Entry 6B3K (X-ray diffraction, 2.09 A resolution); this record covers chains H and L of the 3 polymer chains in the assembly.

Chain H:
Protein: Heavy chain of Fab BL3-6
From: Mus musculus
Notes: antibody fragment or engineered binder
Amino-acid sequence (225 residues; numbered 4 to 228; the number before each row is that of its first residue):
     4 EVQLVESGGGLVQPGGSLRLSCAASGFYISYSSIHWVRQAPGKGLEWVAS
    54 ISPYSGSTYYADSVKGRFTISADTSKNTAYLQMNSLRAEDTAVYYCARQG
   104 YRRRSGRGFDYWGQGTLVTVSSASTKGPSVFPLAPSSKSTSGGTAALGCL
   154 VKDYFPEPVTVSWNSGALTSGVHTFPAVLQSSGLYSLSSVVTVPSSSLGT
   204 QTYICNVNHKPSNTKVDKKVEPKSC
Disulfides: Cys25-Cys99, Cys152-Cys208

Chain L:
Protein: Light chain of Fab BL3-6
From: Mus musculus
Notes: antibody fragment or engineered binder
Amino-acid sequence (215 residues; numbered 1 to 215; the number before each row is that of its first residue):
     1 SDIQMTQSPSSLSASVGDRVTITCRASQSVSSAVAWYQQKPGKAPKLLIY
    51 SASSLYSGVPSRFSGSRSGTDFTLTISSLQPEDFATYYCQQSYSFPSTFG
   101 QGTKVEIKRTVAAPSVFIFPPSDEQLKSGTASVVCLLNNFYPREAKVQWK
   151 VDNALQSGNSQESVTEQDSKDSTYSLSSTLTLSKADYEKHKVYACEVTHQ
   201 GLSSPVTKSFNRGEC
Disulfides: Cys24-Cys89, Cys135-Cys195
Metal / ion sites: Mg2+ near Ser177 (its only coordinating residue here)

How chain H and chain L interact:
Inter-chain disulfides: Cys228(H)-Cys215(L)
Pairs across the interface - 73 pairs, chain H then chain L:
  Gln42(H) with Gln39(L), hydrogen bond; Tyr88(L), hydrogen bond
  Lys46(H) with Tyr88(L)
  Gly47(H) with Tyr88(L)
  Leu48(H) with Pro45(L), hydrophobic; Tyr88(L), hydrophobic; Phe99(L)
  Trp50(H) with Phe95(L), hydrophobic; Pro96(L), hydrophobic; Ser97(L); Phe99(L)
  Ser53(H) with Phe95(L)
  Tyr62(H) with Phe95(L), hydrophobic
  Tyr98(H) with Gln39(L), hydrogen bond; Lys43(L); Ala44(L), hydrophobic
  Arg107(H) with Tyr50(L), hydrogen bond (backbone-side chain)
  Ser108(H) with Tyr50(L)
  Gly109(H) with Tyr50(L); Ser51(L)
  Arg110(H) with Ser92(L), hydrogen bond (side chain-backbone); Tyr93(L)
  Gly111(H) with Tyr37(L)
  Phe112(H) with Tyr37(L), hydrogen bond (backbone-side chain); Leu47(L); Gln90(L)
  Asp113(H) with Tyr56(L)
  Trp115(H) with Tyr37(L); Ala44(L), hydrophobic; Pro45(L); Phe99(L), hydrophobic
  Gly116(H) with Ala44(L)
  Gln117(H) with Ala44(L), hydrogen bond (side chain-backbone)
  Phe134(H) with Ser122(L); Glu124(L); Gln125(L)
  Pro135(H) with Ser122(L); Glu124(L)
  Leu136(H) with Phe119(L), hydrophobic; Val134(L), hydrophobic
  Ala137(H) with Phe119(L)
  Ser140(H) with Cys215(L), hydrogen bond (side chain-backbone)
  Lys141(H) with Lys208(L)
  Ser144(H) with Ser115(L); Val116(L); Phe117(L); Lys208(L)
  Thr147(H) with Phe117(L)
  Ala149(H) with Phe117(L), hydrophobic; Phe119(L)
  Leu153(H) with Ser132(L)
  Lys155(H) with Gln125(L); Ser132(L)
  His176(H) with Asn138(L); Asn139(L), hydrogen bond; Ser175(L), hydrogen bond
  Phe178(H) with Leu136(L), hydrophobic; Ser163(L); Thr165(L); Ser175(L); Leu176(L); Ser177(L)
  Pro179(H) with Ser163(L), hydrogen bond (backbone-side chain); Val164(L)
  Val181(H) with Gln161(L); Glu162(L)
  Leu182(H) with Gln161(L), hydrogen bond (backbone-side chain)
  Gln183(H) with Gln161(L)
  Ser191(H) with Ser177(L)
  Val193(H) with Leu136(L), hydrophobic
  Thr195(H) with Asn138(L)
  Lys221(H) with Glu124(L)
  Cys228(H) with Cys215(L), disulfide
Also at the interface, not in a pair above, chain H (49 interface residues in all): His38, Val40, Glu49, Tyr63, Ala64, Tyr114, Ala148, Leu150, Thr177
Also at the interface, not in a pair above, chain L (43 interface residues in all): Ala33, Ala35, Thr130, Asp168

In short:
Chain H and chain L form an interface of 49 and 43 residues respectively, with 1 disulfide bond and 12
hydrogen bonds. Polar contacts include Gln42(H)-Gln39(L), Gln42(H)-Tyr88(L) and Tyr98(H)-Gln39(L).
Here chain H is Heavy chain of Fab BL3-6 and chain L is Light chain of Fab BL3-6, both from Mus musculus.
Entry 6B3K (Crystal structure of mutant Spinach RNA aptamer in complex with Fab BL3-6) was determined by X-ray
diffraction, deposited together with 6B14.
